Entry 3BV9 (X-ray diffraction, 1.80 A resolution); this record covers chains B and C of the 3 polymer chains in the assembly.

== Chain B ==
Name: Thrombin heavy chain
From: Homo sapiens
Notes: EC 3.4.21.5
Reference sequence: P00734 (THRB_HUMAN); the construct lacks a stretch of the UniProt sequence and is renumbered around it, so the offset changes along the chain: 16-36 = UniProt 364-384; 37-60 = UniProt 386-409; 61-77 = UniProt 419-435; 78-97 = UniProt 437-456; 7 more segments
Chain sequence (259 residues; each row starts with the number of its first residue; note: 1 number in that range is skipped by the numbering (no residue carries it; nothing is unmodelled there); a row labelled like 60A-60I holds insertion residues (60A, then the next letters in order)):
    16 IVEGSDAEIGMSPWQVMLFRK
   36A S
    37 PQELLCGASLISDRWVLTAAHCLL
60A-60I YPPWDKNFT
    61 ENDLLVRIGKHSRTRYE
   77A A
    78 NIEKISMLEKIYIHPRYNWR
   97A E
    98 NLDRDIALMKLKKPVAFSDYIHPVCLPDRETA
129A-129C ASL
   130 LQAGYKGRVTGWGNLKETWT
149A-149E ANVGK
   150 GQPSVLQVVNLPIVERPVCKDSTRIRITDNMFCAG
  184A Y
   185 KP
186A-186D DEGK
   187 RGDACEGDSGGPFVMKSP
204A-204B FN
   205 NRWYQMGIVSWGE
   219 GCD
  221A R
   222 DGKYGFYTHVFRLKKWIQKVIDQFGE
Construct notes: engineered mutation Ala77A (Arg436 in P00734)
Disulfide bonds: Cys42-Cys58, Cys168-Cys182, Cys191-Cys220
Metal / ion sites: Na+: Arg221A, Lys224
Curated features (UniProtKB/Swiss-Prot):
  - region: Ala183 to Val200 (High affinity receptor-binding region which is also known as the TP508 peptide)
  - active site (Charge relay system): His57, Asp102, Ser195
  - glycosylation: Asn60G (N-linked (GlcNAc...) (complex) asparagine)
Reported in the primary citation:
  - conformationally variable residues (side-chain flip): Trp60D, Glu192
  - catalytic residues: His57, Asp102 (citing earlier work)
  - contacts within the chain: Thr149-Val149C (hydrogen bond), Lys149E-Glu192 (hydrogen bond)

== Chain C ==
Name: FM19 inhibitor
Chain sequence (6 residues; each row starts with the number of its first residue):
   401 RXPAFX
Modified residues: Arg401 (D-arginine; DAR); OIC (octahydroindole-2-carboxylic acid) at position 402, NH2 (amino group) at position 406; Ala404 (D-alanine; DAL); Phe405 (4-methyl-l-phenylalanine; 4PH)

== Chain B / chain C interface ==
Pairs across the interface (23):
  His57(B) - OIC_402(C)
  Tyr60A(B) - OIC_402(C)
  Tyr60A(B) - Phe405(C)
  Trp60D(B) - OIC_402(C)
  Trp60D(B) - Pro403(C)
  Asn98(B) - Phe405(C)
  Leu99(B) - OIC_402(C)
  Ile174(B) - Phe405(C)
  Asp189(B) - Arg401(C)
  Ala190(B) - Arg401(C)
  Cys191(B) - Arg401(C)
  Glu192(B) - Arg401(C)
  Glu192(B) - Pro403(C)
  Ser195(B) - Arg401(C)
  Val213(B) - Arg401(C)
  Trp215(B) - Arg401(C)
  Trp215(B) - OIC_402(C)
  Trp215(B) - Phe405(C)
  Gly216(B) - Arg401(C)
  Gly216(B) - Phe405(C)
  Glu217(B) - Phe405(C)
  Gly219(B) - Arg401(C)
  Gly226(B) - Arg401(C)
Other interface residues (no listed pair), chain B (20 interface residues in all): Lys149E, Ser214, Cys220
The authors on this interface:
  - interface residues, chain B: His57(B), Tyr60A(B), Trp60D(B), Leu99(B), Ile174(B), Asp189(B), Ala190(B), Trp215(B), Gly216(B), Glu217(B), Gly219(B)

== Overview ==
20 residues of chain B and 4 residues of chain C are in contact. Arg221A(B) and Lys224(B) form the Na+ site.
From UniProt: 3 active-site residues on chain B. The paper reports catalytic residues His57(B) and Asp102(B);
interface residues His57(B), Tyr60A(B) and Trp60D(B) among others.
Chain B is Thrombin heavy chain (Homo sapiens) and chain C is FM19 inhibitor; the structure, Structure of
Thrombin Bound to the Inhibitor FM19, was determined by X-ray diffraction.
